4DCD - chain A; structure by X-ray diffraction, 1.69 A resolution.

Chain A:
Molecule: Genome polyprotein
Source organism: Human poliovirus 1
Notes: EC 3.4.22.28
UniProtKB: P03300 (POLG_POL1M); residues 1-183 here correspond to UniProt positions 1566-1748 (UniProt number = residue number + 1565)
Chain sequence (190 residues; row label = number of the first residue in the row; numbers below 1 keep their minus sign (Met-6 is residue -6)):
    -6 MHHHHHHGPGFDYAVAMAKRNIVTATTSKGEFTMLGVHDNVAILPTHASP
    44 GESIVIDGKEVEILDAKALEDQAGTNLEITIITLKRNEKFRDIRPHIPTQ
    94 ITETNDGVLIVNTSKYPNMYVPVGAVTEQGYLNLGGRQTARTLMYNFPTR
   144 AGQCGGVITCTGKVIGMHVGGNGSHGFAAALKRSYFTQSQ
Disordered / not traced: -6 to -4, 181-183
Sequence notes: initiating methionine (-6); expression tag (-5 to 0)
UniProt features mapped onto this chain:
  - active site (For protease 3C activity): His40, Glu71, Cys147
  - site: Gln183 (Cleavage)
Glycans and other covalent adducts: compound K36 linked to Cys147
Small-molecule neighbours: K36 ((1S,2S)-2-({N-[(benzyloxy)carbonyl]-L-leucyl}amino)-1-hydroxy-3-[(3S)-2-oxopyrrolidin-3-yl]propane-1-sulfonic acid): Phe25, His40, Glu71, Asn126, Leu127, Gly128, Arg130, Thr142, Arg143, Ala144, Gly145, His161, Val162, Gly163, Gly164, Asn165, Phe170
Reported in the primary citation:
  - binding site for K36: His40, Leu127, Gly128, Thr142, Cys147, His161, Val162, Gly164
  - catalytic residues: Cys147
  - conformationally variable residues (loop rearrangement): Leu127, Gly128, Thr142, Gly164

Summary:
Compound K36 is covalently linked to Cys147. From UniProt: 3 active-site residues. The paper reports the
catalytic residue Cys147; a binding site for K36 at His40, Leu127 and Gly128 among others.
Chain A is Genome polyprotein (Human poliovirus 1); the structure, 1.6A resolution structure of PolioVirus 3C
Protease Containing a covalently bound dipeptidyl inhibitor, was determined by X-ray diffraction, deposited
together with 3UR6, 3UR9 and 4F49.
